2OBO - chains B and D of the 4 polymer chains in the assembly; structure by X-ray diffraction, 2.60 A resolution.

Chain B (and D):
Name: HCV NS4A peptide
Notes: engineered mutation(s): C22S; chain D of this document is another copy of the same molecule, construct and numbering; everything in this record applies to it too
UniProt: Q9QP06 (Q9QP06_9HEPC); residues 21-39 here correspond to UniProt positions 1678-1696 (UniProt number = residue number + 1657)
Amino-acid sequence (23 residues; each row starts with the number of its first residue):
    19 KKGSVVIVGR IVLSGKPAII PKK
Construct notes: expression tag (19-20, 40-41)

How chain B and chain D interact:
Residue-residue contacts (11):
  Gly33(B) - Ser32(D)
  Lys34(B) - Leu31(D)
  Lys34(B) - Ser32(D)
  Lys34(B) - Gly33(D)  hydrogen bond (backbone-backbone)
  Pro35(B) - Val30(D)
  Pro35(B) - Leu31(D)
  Ala36(B) - Ile29(D)
  Ala36(B) - Val30(D)  hydrogen bond (backbone-backbone)
  Ile37(B) - Arg28(D)
  Ile38(B) - Arg28(D)  hydrogen bond (backbone-backbone)
  Ile38(B) - Val30(D)  hydrophobic

Overview:
Chain B and chain D each contribute 6 residues to their interface, with 3 hydrogen bonds. Backbone hydrogen
bonds pair Lys34(B)-Gly33(D), Ala36(B)-Val30(D) and Ile38(B)-Arg28(D).
Both chains are HCV NS4A peptide. Entry 2OBO (Structure of HEPATITIS C VIRAL NS3 protease domain complexed
with NS4A peptide and ketoamide SCH476776) was determined by X-ray diffraction together with 2O8M, 2OBQ, 2OC0,
2OC1, 2OC7 and 2OC8 from the same study.
